PDB entry 1CEQ | X-ray diffraction, 2.00 A resolution | chain A

[Chain A]
Name: Protein (L-LACTATE dehydrogenase)
From: Plasmodium falciparum
Notes: EC 1.1.1.27
UniProt: Q27743 (LDH1_PLAFD); the construct lacks a stretch of the UniProt sequence and is renumbered around it, so the offset changes along the chain: 17-33 = UniProt 1-17; 35-47 = UniProt 18-30; 49-73 = UniProt 31-55; 74-81 = UniProt 57-64; 8 more segments
Amino-acid sequence (316 residues; each row starts with the number of its first residue; note: 16 numbers in that range are skipped by the numbering (no residue carries them; nothing is unmodelled there); a row labelled like 101A-101J holds insertion residues (101A, then the next letters in order)):
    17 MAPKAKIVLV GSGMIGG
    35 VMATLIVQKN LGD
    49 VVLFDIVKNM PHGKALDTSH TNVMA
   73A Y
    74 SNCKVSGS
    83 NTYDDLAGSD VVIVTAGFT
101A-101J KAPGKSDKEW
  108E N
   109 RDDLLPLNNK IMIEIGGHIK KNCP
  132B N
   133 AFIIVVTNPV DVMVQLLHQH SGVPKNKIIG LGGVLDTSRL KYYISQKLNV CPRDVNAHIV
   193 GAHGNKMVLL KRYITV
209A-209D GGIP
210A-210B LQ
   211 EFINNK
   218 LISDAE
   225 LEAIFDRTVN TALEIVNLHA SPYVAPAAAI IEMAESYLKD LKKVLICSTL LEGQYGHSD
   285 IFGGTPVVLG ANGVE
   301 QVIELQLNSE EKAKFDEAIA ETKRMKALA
Disordered / not traced: 17-18, 101A-101J
Differences from the reference sequence: conflict Ser91 (Ala73 in Q27743)
Curated features (UniProtKB/Swiss-Prot):
  - active site: His195 (Proton acceptor)
  - binding site (NAD(+)): Met30 to Leu163
  - binding site (substrate): Arg109, Arg171, His195

[In short]
UniProt lists active-site residue His195, 9 NAD+-binding residues and 3 substrate-binding residues.
Chain A is Protein (L-LACTATE dehydrogenase) (Plasmodium falciparum); the structure, Chloroquine binds in the
cofactor binding site of plasmodium falciparum lactate dehydrogenase, was determined by X-ray diffraction
together with 1CET from the same study.
